3U53 - chain A; structure by X-ray diffraction, 2.71 A resolution.

Chain A:
Name: Bis(5'-nucleosyl)-tetraphosphatase [asymmetrical]
Organism: Homo sapiens
Notes: EC 3.6.1.17
Reference sequence: P50583 (AP4A_HUMAN); numbering as in UniProt (aligned over 1-147)
Sequence (155 residues; numbered 1 to 155; the number before each row is that of its first residue):
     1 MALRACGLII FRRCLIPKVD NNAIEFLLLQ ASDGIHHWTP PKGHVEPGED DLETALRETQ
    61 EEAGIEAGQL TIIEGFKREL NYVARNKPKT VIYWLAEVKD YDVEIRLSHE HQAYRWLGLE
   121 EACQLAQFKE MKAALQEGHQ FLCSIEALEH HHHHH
Unresolved in the structure: 1-3, 148-155
Sequence notes: expression tag (148-155)
Curated features (UniProtKB/Swiss-Prot):
  - motif: G43 to G64 (Nudix box)
  - modified residue: A2 (N-acetylalanine)
Reported in the primary citation:
  - contacts within the chain: C6-G43, E46-E49 (hydrogen bond), E49-R57 (hydrogen bond), R57-E58 (salt bridge), E62-E110 (hydrogen bond), G64-R106 (backbone contact)
  - binding site for sulfate ion: H37, K42, H44, E58, Y82, K89, E110

Summary:
The paper reports a binding site for sulfate ion at H37, K42 and H44 among others; contacts within the chain
involving G43, C6 and E49 among others.
Chain A is Bis(5'-nucleosyl)-tetraphosphatase [asymmetrical] (Homo sapiens); the structure, Crystal structure
of human Ap4A hydrolase, was determined by X-ray diffraction, deposited together with 4ICK and 4IJX.
